5U7H - chain A; structure by X-ray diffraction, 2.00 A resolution.

== Chain A ==
Molecule: Dihydroneopterin triphosphate diphosphatase
From: Escherichia coli O157:H7
Notes: EC 3.6.1.67
UniProtKB: P0AFC1 (NUDB_ECO57); residues 1-150 here = UniProt positions 1-150
Amino-acid sequence (150 residues; numbered 1 to 150; the number before each row is that of its first residue):
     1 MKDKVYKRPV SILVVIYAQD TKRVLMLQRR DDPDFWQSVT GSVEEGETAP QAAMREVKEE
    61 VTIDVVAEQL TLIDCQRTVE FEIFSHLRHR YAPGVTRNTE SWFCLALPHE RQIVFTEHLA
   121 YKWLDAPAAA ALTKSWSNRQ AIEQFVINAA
Disordered / not traced: 1-4, 149-150
UniProt features mapped onto this chain:
  - motif: G41 to T62 (Nudix box)
  - binding site (substrate): K7, R29, T40, F81 to F84, S135
  - binding site (Mg(2+)): E56, E60, E117
Metal / ion sites: Ni2+ site 1: T40, E60, E117 (together with sulfate ion); Ni2+ site 2: E56, E60, E117 (together with sulfate ion); Ni2+ site 3: E56 (together with sulfate ion); Ni2+ site 4 near H109 (its only coordinating residue here)
Reported in the primary citation:
  - Ni2+ coordination: T40, E56, E60, E117
  - binding site for sulfate ion: K7
  - catalytic residues: E59 (proposed by the authors, not directly observed)

== In short ==
T40, E60 and E117 coordinate Ni2+ site 1. E56, E60 and E117 coordinate Ni2+ site 2. UniProt lists 8
substrate-binding residues and 3 Mg2+-binding residues. The paper reports the catalytic residue E59; a binding
site for sulfate ion at K7.
Chain A is Dihydroneopterin triphosphate diphosphatase (Escherichia coli O157:H7); the structure, Ni-bound
dihydroneopterin triphosphate pyrophosphohydrolase from E. coli, was determined by X-ray diffraction together
with 5U7E and 5U7F from the same study.
